8YJT - chains k and Cy of the 204 polymer chains in the assembly; structure by electron microscopy, 5.90 A resolution (low resolution: residue-level contacts below are approximate; hydrogen-bond / salt-bridge calls are withheld).

[Chain k]
Name: Flagellar motor switch protein FliG
Organism: Salmonella enterica subsp. enterica serovar Typhimurium str. LT2
UniProt: P0A1J9 (FLIG_SALTY); residue numbers follow UniProt; this construct covers 1-331
Sequence (331 residues; row label = number of the first residue in the row):
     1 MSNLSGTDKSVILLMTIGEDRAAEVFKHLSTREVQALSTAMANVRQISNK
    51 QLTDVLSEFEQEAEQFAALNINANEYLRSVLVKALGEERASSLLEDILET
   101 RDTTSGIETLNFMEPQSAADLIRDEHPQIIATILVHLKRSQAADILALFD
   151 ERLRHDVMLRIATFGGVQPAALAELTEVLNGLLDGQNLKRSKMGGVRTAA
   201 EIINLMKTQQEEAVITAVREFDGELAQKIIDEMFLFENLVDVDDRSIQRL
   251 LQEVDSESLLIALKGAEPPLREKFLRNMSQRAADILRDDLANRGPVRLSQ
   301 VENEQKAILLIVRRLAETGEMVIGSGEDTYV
Disordered / not traced: 1-4, 100-103, 324-331
Curated features (UniProtKB/Swiss-Prot):
  - motif: Glu-125 to Gln-128 (Part of the EHPQR-motif)
  - site: Arg-160 (Part of the EHPQR-motif)

[Chain Cy]
Name: Flagellar motor switch protein FliM
Organism: Salmonella enterica subsp. enterica serovar Typhimurium str. LT2
UniProt: P26418 (FLIM_SALTY); residues 1-334 here = UniProt positions 1-334
Sequence (334 residues; each row starts with the number of its first residue):
     1 MGDSILSQAEIDALLNGDSDTKDEPTPGIASDSDIRPYDPNTQRRVVRER
    51 LQALEIINERFARQFRMGLFNLLRRSPDITVGAIRIQPYHEFARNLPVPT
   101 NLNLIHLKPLRGTGLVVFSPSLVFIAVDNLFGGDGRFPTKVEGREFTHTE
   151 QRVINRMLKLALEGYSDAWKAINPLEVEYVRSEMQVKFTNITTSPNDIVV
   201 NTPFHVEIGNLTGEFNICLPFSMIEPLRELLVNPPLENSRHEDQNWRDNL
   251 VRQVQHSELELVANFADIPLRLSQILKLKPGDVLPIEKPDRIIAHVDGVP
   301 VLTSQYGTVNGQYALRVEHLINPILNSLNEEQPK
Disordered / not traced: 1-33, 323-334
Curated features (UniProtKB/Swiss-Prot):
  - mutagenesis: Asn-155 (N155E: Altered motor bias with clockwise rotation, partially suppresses a yhjH disruption), Leu-160 (L160D: Altered motor bias with clockwise rotation, partially suppresses a yhjH disruption)

[Interface between chain k and chain Cy]
Contacting residue pairs (8):
  Asp-120(k) / Ser-76(Cy)
  Leu-121(k) / Phe-70(Cy)
  Asp-124(k) / Ser-76(Cy)
  Asp-184(k) / Phe-70(Cy)
  Asp-184(k) / Asn-71(Cy)
  Gly-185(k) / Arg-74(Cy)
  Gln-186(k) / Arg-74(Cy)
  Phe-221(k) / Phe-137(Cy)
Interface residues without a listed pair, chain k (8 interface residues in all): Ser-117
Interface residues without a listed pair, chain Cy (6 interface residues in all): Arg-75

[Summary]
Chain k and chain Cy form an interface of 8 and 6 residues respectively. From UniProt: 2 mutagenesis sites on
chain Cy.
Here chain k is Flagellar motor switch protein FliG and chain Cy is Flagellar motor switch protein FliM, both
from Salmonella enterica subsp. enterica serovar Typhimurium str. LT2. Entry 8YJT (Cryo-EM structure of the
flagellar C ring in the CCW state) was determined by electron microscopy together with 8WHT, 8WIW, 8WK3, 8WK4,
8WKI, 8WKK and 11 further entries from the same study.
